PDB entry 2NDG | solution NMR | chains A and B

[Chain A]
Protein: Protein AF-9
Source organism: Homo sapiens
Notes: fragment: YEATS domain residues 1-138
UniProt: P42568 (AF9_HUMAN); residues 4-141 here correspond to UniProt positions 1-138 (UniProt number = residue number - 3)
Sequence (141 residues; numbered 1 to 141; the number before each row is that of its first residue):
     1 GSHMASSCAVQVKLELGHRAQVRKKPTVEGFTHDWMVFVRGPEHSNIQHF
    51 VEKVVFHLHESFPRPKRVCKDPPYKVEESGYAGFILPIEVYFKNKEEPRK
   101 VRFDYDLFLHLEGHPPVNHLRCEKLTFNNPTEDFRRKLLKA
Differences from the reference sequence: expression tag (1-3)
Swiss-Prot annotation at these positions:
  - region (Histone H3K9cr binding): Tyr-81 to Gly-83, Leu-109 to Leu-111
  - site (Histone H3K9cr binding): Ser-61, Asp-106

[Chain B]
Protein: Histone H3 peptide
Sequence (13 residues; row label = number of the first residue in the row):
   212 GGKAPRKQLATKA
Modified / non-standard residues: Lys-218 (n-6-crotonyl-l-lysine; KCR)

[Interface between chain A and chain B]
Contacting residue pairs - 28 pairs, chain A then chain B:
  Phe-31(A) / Lys-218(B)
  His-33(A) / Ala-215(B)
  His-59(A) / Lys-218(B)
  His-59(A) / Ala-221(B)
  Ser-61(A) / Lys-218(B)
  Phe-62(A) / Lys-218(B)
  Ser-79(A) / Lys-218(B)
  Gly-80(A) / Lys-218(B)
  Tyr-81(A) / Pro-216(B)
  Tyr-81(A) / Lys-218(B)
  Ala-82(A) / Pro-216(B)
  Ala-82(A) / Arg-217(B)
  Ala-82(A) / Lys-218(B)
  Gly-83(A) / Pro-216(B)
  Gly-83(A) / Arg-217(B)
  Gly-83(A) / Lys-218(B)
  Phe-84(A) / Arg-217(B)
  Asp-106(A) / Arg-217(B)
  Leu-107(A) / Arg-217(B)
  Phe-108(A) / Arg-217(B)
  Leu-109(A) / Gly-213(B)
  Leu-109(A) / Lys-214(B)
  Leu-109(A) / Ala-215(B)
  His-110(A) / Gly-213(B)
  His-110(A) / Ala-215(B)
  Leu-111(A) / Gly-213(B)
  Leu-111(A) / Lys-214(B)
  Leu-111(A) / Ala-215(B)
Other interface residues (no listed pair), chain A (19 interface residues in all): Pro-63, Ile-85
From the paper, about this interface:
  - interface residues, chain A: Phe-31(A), Phe-62(A), Tyr-81(A)
  - hot spots on chain A (mutagenesis) - Y81A: decreased binding to Histone H3 peptide (chain B)

[Summary]
19 residues of chain A and 7 residues of chain B are in contact. The paper reports that Y81A of chain A
reduces binding to Histone H3 peptide (chain B); interface residues Phe-31(A), Phe-62(A) and Tyr-81(A).
Here chain A is Protein AF-9 (Homo sapiens) and chain B is Histone H3 peptide. Entry 2NDG (Solution NMR
structures of AF9 yeats domain in complex with histone H3 crotonylation at K18) was determined by solution NMR
together with 2NDF from the same study.
